6B6H - chains C and 2 of the 12 polymer chains in the assembly; structure by electron microscopy, 3.90 A resolution.

[Chain C]
Molecule: DNA-directed RNA polymerase subunit beta
Organism: Escherichia coli O45:K1 (strain S88 / ExPEC)
Notes: EC 2.7.7.6
UniProtKB: B7MIX3 (RPOB_ECO45); numbering as in UniProt (aligned over 1-1342)
Amino-acid sequence (1342 residues; row label = number of the first residue in the row):
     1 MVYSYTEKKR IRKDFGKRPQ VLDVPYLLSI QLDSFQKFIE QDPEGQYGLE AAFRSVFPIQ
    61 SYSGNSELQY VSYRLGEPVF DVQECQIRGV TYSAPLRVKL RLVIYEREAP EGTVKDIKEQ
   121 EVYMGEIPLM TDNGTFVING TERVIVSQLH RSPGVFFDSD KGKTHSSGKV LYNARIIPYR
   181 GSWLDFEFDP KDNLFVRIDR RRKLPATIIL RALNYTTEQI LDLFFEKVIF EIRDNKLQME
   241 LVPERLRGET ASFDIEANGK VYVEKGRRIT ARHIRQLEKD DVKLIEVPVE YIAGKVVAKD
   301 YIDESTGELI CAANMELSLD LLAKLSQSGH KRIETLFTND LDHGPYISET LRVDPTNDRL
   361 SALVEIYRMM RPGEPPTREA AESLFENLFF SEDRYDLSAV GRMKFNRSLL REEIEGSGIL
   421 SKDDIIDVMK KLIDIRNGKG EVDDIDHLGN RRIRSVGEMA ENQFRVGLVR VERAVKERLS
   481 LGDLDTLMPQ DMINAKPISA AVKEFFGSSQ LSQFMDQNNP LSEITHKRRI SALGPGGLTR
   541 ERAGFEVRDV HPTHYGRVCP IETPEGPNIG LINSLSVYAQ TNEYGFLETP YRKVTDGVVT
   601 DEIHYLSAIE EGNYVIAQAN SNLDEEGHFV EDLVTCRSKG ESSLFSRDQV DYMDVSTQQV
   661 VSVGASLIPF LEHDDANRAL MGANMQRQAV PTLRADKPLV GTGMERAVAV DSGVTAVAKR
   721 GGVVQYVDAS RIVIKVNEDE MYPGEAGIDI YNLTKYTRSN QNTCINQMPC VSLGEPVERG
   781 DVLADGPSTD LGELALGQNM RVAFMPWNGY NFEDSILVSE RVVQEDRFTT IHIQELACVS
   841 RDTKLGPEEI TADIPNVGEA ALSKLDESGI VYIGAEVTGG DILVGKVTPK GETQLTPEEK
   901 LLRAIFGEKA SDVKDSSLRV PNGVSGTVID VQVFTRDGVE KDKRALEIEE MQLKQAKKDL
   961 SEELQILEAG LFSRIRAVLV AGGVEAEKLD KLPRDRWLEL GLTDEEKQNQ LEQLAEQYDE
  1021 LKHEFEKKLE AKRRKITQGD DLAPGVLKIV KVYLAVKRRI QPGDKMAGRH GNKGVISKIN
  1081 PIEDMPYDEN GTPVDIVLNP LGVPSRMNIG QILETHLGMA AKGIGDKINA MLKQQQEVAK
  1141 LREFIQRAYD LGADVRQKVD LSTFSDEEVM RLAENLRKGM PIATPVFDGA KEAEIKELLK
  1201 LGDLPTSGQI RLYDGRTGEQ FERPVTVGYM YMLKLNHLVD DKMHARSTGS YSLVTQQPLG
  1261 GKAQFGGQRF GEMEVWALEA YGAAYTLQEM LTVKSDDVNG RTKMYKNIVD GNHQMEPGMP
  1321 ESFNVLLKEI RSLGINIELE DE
Disordered / not traced: 1-2

[Chain 2]
Molecule: Synthetic template strand DNA
Sequence (88 nucleotides; numbered 1 to 88; the number before each row is that of its first residue):
     1 CGCCGCGTCA GACTCGTAGG ATTATAGCAT ACGTGAGGTG GGATGTCAAG GCCTTTTTTG
    61 CCTAAAATGT GATCTAGATC ACATTTTA

[Interface between chain C and chain 2]
Contacting residue pairs (17):
  Arg202(C) - DC6(2)  salt bridge to the phosphate
  Arg202(C) - DG7(2)  salt bridge to the phosphate
  Arg478(C) - DA24(2)  phosphate contact
  Arg478(C) - DT25(2)  salt bridge to the phosphate
  Asn494(C) - DA24(2)  hydrogen bond to the phosphate
  Lys496(C) - DT23(2)  salt bridge to the phosphate
  Ala500(C) - DT23(2)  phosphate contact
  Ser508(C) - DG20(2)  base contact
  Phe514(C) - DA18(2)  sugar contact
  Glu541(C) - DG11(2)  base contact
  Gly1261(C) - DG16(2)  phosphate contact
  Lys1262(C) - DG16(2)  hydrogen bond to the phosphate
  Gly1267(C) - DC15(2)  phosphate contact
  Gln1268(C) - DC15(2)  phosphate contact
  Arg1269(C) - DT14(2)  salt bridge to the phosphate
  Arg1269(C) - DC15(2)  hydrogen bond to the phosphate
  Gly1271(C) - DT14(2)  phosphate contact
Other interface residues (no listed pair), chain C (18 interface residues in all): Pro497, Lys503, Gly507, Glu1272
Other interface residues (no listed pair), chain 2 (14 interface residues in all): DG19, DA21, DT22

[Summary]
Chain C and chain 2 form an interface of 18 and 14 residues respectively, with 3 hydrogen bonds and 5 salt
bridges. Polar pairs include Asn494(C)-DA24(2), Lys1262(C)-DG16(2) and Arg1269(C)-DC15(2).
Here chain C is DNA-directed RNA polymerase subunit beta (Escherichia coli O45:K1 (strain S88 / ExPEC)) and
chain 2 is Synthetic template strand DNA. Entry 6B6H (The cryo-EM structure of a bacterial class I
transcription activation complex) was determined by electron microscopy.
